PDB entry 8HQ1 | X-ray diffraction, 4.17 A resolution (low resolution: residue-level contacts below are approximate; hydrogen-bond / salt-bridge calls are withheld) | chains A and D

# Chain A
Molecule: Disintegrin and metalloproteinase domain-containing protein 22
Source organism: Homo sapiens
UniProt: Q9P0K1 (ADA22_HUMAN); residue numbers follow UniProt; this construct covers 233-718
Amino-acid sequence (486 residues; row label = number of the first residue in the row):
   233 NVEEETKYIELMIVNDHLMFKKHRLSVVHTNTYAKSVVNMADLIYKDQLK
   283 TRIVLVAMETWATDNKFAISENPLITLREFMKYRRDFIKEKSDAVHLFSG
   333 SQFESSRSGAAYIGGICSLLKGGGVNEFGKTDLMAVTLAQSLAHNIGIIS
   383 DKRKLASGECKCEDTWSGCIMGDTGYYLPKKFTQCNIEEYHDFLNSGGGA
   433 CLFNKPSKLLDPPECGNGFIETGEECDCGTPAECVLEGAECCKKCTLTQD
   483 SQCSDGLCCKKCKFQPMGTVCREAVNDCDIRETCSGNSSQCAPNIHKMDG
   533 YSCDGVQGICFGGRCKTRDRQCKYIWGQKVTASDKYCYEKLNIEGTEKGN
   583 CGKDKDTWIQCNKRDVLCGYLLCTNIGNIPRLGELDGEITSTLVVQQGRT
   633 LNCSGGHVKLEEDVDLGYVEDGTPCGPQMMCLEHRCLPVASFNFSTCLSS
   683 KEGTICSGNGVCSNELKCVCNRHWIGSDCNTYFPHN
Swiss-Prot annotation at these positions:
  - glycosylation (N-linked (GlcNAc...) asparagine): Asn-519, Asn-634, Asn-675
  - natural variant: Cys-401 (C401Y: In DEE61; uncertain significance)
Cystine bridges: Cys-349/Cys-433, Cys-392/Cys-417, Cys-394/Cys-401, Cys-447/Cys-477, Cys-458/Cys-474, Cys-460/Cys-466, Cys-473/Cys-494, Cys-485/Cys-491, Cys-490/Cys-516, Cys-503/Cys-523, Cys-510/Cys-542, Cys-535/Cys-547, Cys-554/Cys-605, Cys-569/Cys-635, Cys-583/Cys-593, Cys-600/Cys-663, Cys-657/Cys-668, Cys-679/Cys-694, Cys-688/Cys-700, Cys-702/Cys-711
Covalent attachments: N-acetylglucosamine (NAG) linked to Asn-519, Asn-634, Asn-675
Metal / ion sites: Ca2+ site 1: Glu-242, Asp-325, Cys-433, Asn-436; Ca2+ site 2: Glu-446, Asn-449, Phe-451, Glu-453, Glu-456, Asp-459; Ca2+ site 3: Asp-511, Ile-512, Glu-514, Asn-526, Ile-527

# Chain D
Molecule: Leucine-rich glioma-inactivated protein 1
Source organism: Homo sapiens
UniProt: O95970 (LGI1_HUMAN); residue numbers follow UniProt; this construct covers 39-557
Amino-acid sequence (526 residues; each row starts with the number of its first residue):
    32 HHHHHHHKPKCPAVCTCTKDNALCENARSIPRTVPPDVISLSFVRSGFTE
    82 ISEGSFLFTPSLQLLLFTSNSFDVISDDAFIGLPHLEYLFIENNNIKSIS
   132 RHTFRGLKSLIHLSLANNNLQTLPKDIFKGLDSLTNVDLRGNSFNCDCKL
   182 KWLVEWLGHTNATVEDIYCEGPPEYKKRKINSLSSKDFDCIITEFAKSQD
   232 LPYQSLSIDTFSYLNDEYVVIAQPFTGKCIFLEWDHVEKTFRNYDNITGT
   282 STVVCKPIVIETQLYVIVAQLFGGSHIYKRDSFANKFIKIQDIEILKIRK
   332 PNDIETFKIENNWYFVVADSSKAGFTTIYKWNGNGFYSHQSLHAWYRDTD
   382 VEYLEIVRTPQTLRTPHLILSSSSQRPVIYQWNKATQLFTNQTDIPNMED
   432 VYAVKHFSVKGDVYICLTRFIGDSKVMKWGGSSFQDIQRMPSRGSMVFQP
   482 LQINNYQYAILGSDYSFTQVYNWDAEKAKFVKFQELNVQAPRSFTHVSIN
   532 KRNFLFASSFKGNTQIYKHVIVDLSA
Not modelled in the structure: 32-40, 556-557
Construct notes: expression tag (32-38)
Swiss-Prot annotation at these positions:
  - glycosylation (N-linked (GlcNAc...) asparagine): Asn-192, Asn-277, Asn-422
  - natural variant: Cys-42 (C42G: In ETL1; C42R: In ETL1), Cys-46 (C46R: In ETL1), Ala-110 (A110D: In ETL1), Ile-122 (I122K: In ETL1), Glu-123 (E123K: In ETL1), Arg-136 (R136W: In ETL1), Ser-145 (S145R: In ETL1), Leu-154 (L154P: In ETL1), Cys-200 (C200R: In ETL1), Leu-232 (L232P: In ETL1), Ile-298 (I298T: In ETL1), Phe-318 (F318C: In ETL1), 3 further natural variant entries in UniProt
  - mutagenesis: Asn-192 (N192Q: Affects glycosylation; when associated with Q-277 and Q-422. Loss of protein secretion; when associated with Q-277 and Q-422), Asn-277 (N277Q: Affects glycosylation; when associated with Q-192 and Q-422. Loss of protein secretion; when associated with Q-192 and Q-422), Asn-422 (N422Q: Affects glycosylation; when associated with Q-192 and Q-277. Loss of protein secretion; when associated with Q-192 and Q-277)
Cystine bridges: Cys-42/Cys-48, Cys-46/Cys-55, Cys-177/Cys-200, Cys-179/Cys-221, Cys-260/Cys-286
Covalent attachments: N-acetylglucosamine (NAG) linked to Asn-192, Asn-277, Asn-422
Metal / ion sites: Ca2+: Asp-334, Asp-381, Val-382

# Interface between chain A and chain D
Pairs across the interface (33):
  Arg-256(A) with Glu-430(D)
  Gln-334(A) with Lys-353(D)
  Phe-335(A) with Lys-353(D)
  Glu-336(A) with Trp-376(D)
  Ser-337(A) with Lys-353(D); Trp-376(D)
  Ser-338(A) with Lys-353(D); Ala-354(D); Trp-376(D)
  Ser-340(A) with Arg-378(D)
  Glu-359(A) with Lys-353(D); Arg-378(D)
  Lys-362(A) with Ser-405(D)
  Leu-365(A) with Arg-378(D)
  Thr-397(A) with Ser-282(D); Phe-303(D)
  Trp-398(A) with Pro-255(D); Phe-256(D); Ser-282(D); Leu-302(D); Phe-541(D)
  Asp-405(A) with Arg-330(D); Ala-354(D)
  Thr-406(A) with Ser-352(D); Lys-353(D); Arg-378(D)
  Gly-407(A) with Ser-351(D)
  Tyr-408(A) with Asn-333(D); Ser-351(D); Thr-380(D); Tyr-433(D); Met-477(D)
  Tyr-409(A) with Phe-541(D)
Interface residues without a listed pair, chain A (19 interface residues in all): Arg-339, Gly-361
Interface residues without a listed pair, chain D (24 interface residues in all): Leu-237, Thr-283, Lys-331, Asp-431, Arg-523

# In short
19 residues of chain A face 24 of chain D across their interface. Covalently linked N-acetylglucosamine: at
Asn-519(A), Asn-634(A) and Asn-675(A). N-acetylglucosamine is covalently linked to Asn-192(D), Asn-277(D) and
Asn-422(D). UniProt lists 3 mutagenesis sites on chain D.
Here chain A is Disintegrin and metalloproteinase domain-containing protein 22 and chain D is Leucine-rich
glioma-inactivated protein 1, both from Homo sapiens. Entry 8HQ1 (Crystal Structure Of Human Lgi1-Adam22
Complex In Space Group C2) was determined by X-ray diffraction.
